Entry 8COL (X-ray diffraction, 2.00 A resolution); this record covers chains AAA and BBB.

== Chain AAA (and BBB) ==
Name: Putative L-asparaginase II protein
Organism: Rhizobium etli
Notes: chain BBB of this document is another copy of the same molecule, construct and numbering; everything in this record applies to it too
UniProt: Q2KB35 (Q2KB35_RHIEC); residues 1-335 here = UniProt positions 1-335
Chain sequence (341 residues; each row starts with the number of its first residue; numbers below 1 keep their minus sign (Gly-5 is residue -5)):
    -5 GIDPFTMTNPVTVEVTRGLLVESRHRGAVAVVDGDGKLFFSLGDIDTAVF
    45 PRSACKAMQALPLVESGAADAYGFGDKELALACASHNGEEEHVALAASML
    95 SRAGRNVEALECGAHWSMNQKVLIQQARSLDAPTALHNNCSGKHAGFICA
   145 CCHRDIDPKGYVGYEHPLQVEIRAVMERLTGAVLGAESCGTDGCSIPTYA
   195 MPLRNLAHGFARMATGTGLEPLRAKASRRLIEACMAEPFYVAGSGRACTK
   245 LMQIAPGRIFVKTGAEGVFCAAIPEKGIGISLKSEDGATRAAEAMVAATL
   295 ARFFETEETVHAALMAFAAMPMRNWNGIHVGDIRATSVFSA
Disordered / not traced: -5 to 1, 335 (chain BBB: -5 to 0)
Differences from the reference sequence: expression tag (-5 to 0)
Modified residues: Cys242 (S-hydroxycysteine; CSO)
Ion coordination: Zn2+: Cys134, Lys137, Cys188; Mg2+: Asp149 (shared with 1 residue of chain DDD)

== Interface between chain AAA and chain BBB ==
Pairs across the interface (97):
  Arg11(AAA) - Phe44(BBB)
  Arg11(AAA) - Arg46(BBB)
  Arg11(AAA) - Thr185(BBB)  hydrogen bond (side chain-backbone)
  Arg11(AAA) - Asp186(BBB)
  Arg11(AAA) - Gly187(BBB)
  Gly12(AAA) - Cys183(BBB)
  Leu13(AAA) - Glu181(BBB)
  Leu14(AAA) - Phe44(BBB)  hydrophobic
  Leu14(AAA) - Ala194(BBB)  hydrophobic
  Glu16(AAA) - Phe44(BBB)
  Glu16(AAA) - Arg46(BBB)  salt bridge
  Glu16(AAA) - Glu260(BBB)
  Glu16(AAA) - Lys277(BBB)  hydrogen bond (backbone-side chain)
  Ser17(AAA) - Glu260(BBB)  hydrogen bond
  Ser17(AAA) - Lys277(BBB)  hydrogen bond
  Ser17(AAA) - Glu279(BBB)
  Ser17(AAA) - Asp280(BBB)
  Ser17(AAA) - Gly281(BBB)
  Arg18(AAA) - Glu279(BBB)  salt bridge
  Arg18(AAA) - Asp280(BBB)
  His19(AAA) - Asp280(BBB)
  Arg20(AAA) - Arg20(BBB)
  Arg20(AAA) - Glu279(BBB)  salt bridge
  Phe44(AAA) - Arg11(BBB)
  Phe44(AAA) - Leu14(BBB)  hydrophobic
  Phe44(AAA) - Glu16(BBB)
  Arg46(AAA) - Arg11(BBB)
  Arg46(AAA) - Glu16(BBB)  salt bridge
  Glu105(AAA) - Asn320(BBB)  hydrogen bond (backbone-side chain)
  Cys106(AAA) - Trp319(BBB)
  Cys106(AAA) - Asn320(BBB)
  Gly107(AAA) - Asn320(BBB)
  Ala108(AAA) - Trp319(BBB)
  His109(AAA) - Trp319(BBB)
  Trp110(AAA) - Gln114(BBB)
  Trp110(AAA) - Ile118(BBB)
  Trp110(AAA) - Arg122(BBB)
  Met112(AAA) - Trp319(BBB)  hydrophobic
  Gln114(AAA) - Trp110(BBB)
  Gln114(AAA) - Leu117(BBB)
  Leu117(AAA) - Gln114(BBB)
  Ile118(AAA) - Trp110(BBB)
  Ile118(AAA) - Leu117(BBB)  hydrophobic
  Ala121(AAA) - Ile118(BBB)  hydrophobic
  Ala121(AAA) - Arg122(BBB)  hydrogen bond (backbone-side chain)
  Arg122(AAA) - Trp110(BBB)
  Arg122(AAA) - Ala121(BBB)  hydrogen bond (side chain-backbone)
  Arg122(AAA) - Leu124(BBB)  hydrogen bond (side chain-backbone)
  Arg122(AAA) - Asp125(BBB)  hydrogen bond (side chain-backbone)
  Leu124(AAA) - Arg122(BBB)  hydrogen bond (backbone-side chain)
  Asp125(AAA) - Arg122(BBB)  hydrogen bond (backbone-side chain)
  Asn132(AAA) - Trp319(BBB)
  Glu181(AAA) - Leu13(BBB)
  Cys183(AAA) - Gly12(BBB)
  Thr185(AAA) - Arg11(BBB)  hydrogen bond (backbone-side chain)
  Thr185(AAA) - Asn318(BBB)
  Thr185(AAA) - Val324(BBB)
  Asp186(AAA) - Arg11(BBB)
  Asp186(AAA) - Asn318(BBB)  hydrogen bond (backbone-side chain)
  Gly187(AAA) - Arg11(BBB)
  Gly187(AAA) - Asn318(BBB)
  Gly187(AAA) - Trp319(BBB)  hydrogen bond (backbone-backbone)
  Ser189(AAA) - Asn318(BBB)  hydrogen bond
  Ser189(AAA) - Asn320(BBB)  hydrogen bond
  Ser189(AAA) - Ile322(BBB)
  Ala194(AAA) - Leu14(BBB)  hydrophobic
  Glu260(AAA) - Glu16(BBB)
  Glu260(AAA) - Ser17(BBB)  hydrogen bond
  Glu260(AAA) - Arg284(BBB)  salt bridge
  Lys277(AAA) - Glu16(BBB)  hydrogen bond (side chain-backbone)
  Lys277(AAA) - Ser17(BBB)  hydrogen bond
  Glu279(AAA) - Ser17(BBB)
  Glu279(AAA) - Arg18(BBB)  salt bridge
  Glu279(AAA) - Arg20(BBB)  salt bridge
  Asp280(AAA) - Ser17(BBB)
  Asp280(AAA) - Arg18(BBB)
  Asp280(AAA) - His19(BBB)
  Asp280(AAA) - Asp280(BBB)
  Asp280(AAA) - Arg284(BBB)  hydrogen bond (backbone-side chain)
  Gly281(AAA) - Ser17(BBB)
  Arg284(AAA) - Glu260(BBB)  salt bridge
  Arg284(AAA) - Asp280(BBB)  hydrogen bond (side chain-backbone)
  Asn318(AAA) - Thr185(BBB)
  Asn318(AAA) - Asp186(BBB)  hydrogen bond (side chain-backbone)
  Asn318(AAA) - Gly187(BBB)
  Asn318(AAA) - Ser189(BBB)  hydrogen bond
  Trp319(AAA) - Cys106(BBB)
  Trp319(AAA) - Ala108(BBB)
  Trp319(AAA) - His109(BBB)
  Trp319(AAA) - Asn132(BBB)
  Trp319(AAA) - Gly187(BBB)
  Asn320(AAA) - Glu105(BBB)  hydrogen bond (side chain-backbone)
  Asn320(AAA) - Cys106(BBB)
  Asn320(AAA) - Gly107(BBB)
  Asn320(AAA) - Ser189(BBB)  hydrogen bond
  Ile322(AAA) - Ser189(BBB)
  Val324(AAA) - Thr185(BBB)
Other interface residues (no listed pair), chain AAA (49 interface residues in all): Ala42, Ala180, Gly184, Cys188, Thr192
Other interface residues (no listed pair), chain BBB (48 interface residues in all): Thr2, Val9, Ser182, Gly184, Thr192

== In short ==
49 residues of chain AAA face 48 of chain BBB across their interface, with 25 hydrogen bonds and 8 salt
bridges. Among the polar pairs are Glu16(AAA)-Arg46(BBB), Arg18(AAA)-Glu279(BBB) and Arg20(AAA)-Glu279(BBB).
Cys134(AAA), Lys137(AAA) and Cys188(AAA) coordinate Zn2+.
Chain AAA and chain BBB are both Putative L-asparaginase II protein (Rhizobium etli); the structure, Crystal
structure of Rhizobium etli constitutive L-asparaginase ReAIV (orthorombic form R4oP-2), was determined by
X-ray diffraction together with 8CLY, 8CLZ and 8OSW from the same study.
